Entry 6V0V (electron microscopy, 3.61 A resolution); this record covers chains A and I of the 4 polymer chains in the assembly.

[Chain A]
Protein: V(D)J recombination-activating protein 1
From: Mus musculus
Notes: EC 3.1.-.-, 2.3.2.27
UniProtKB: P15919 (RAG1_MOUSE); residues 265-1039 here = UniProt positions 265-1039
Chain sequence (775 residues; each row starts with the number of its first residue):
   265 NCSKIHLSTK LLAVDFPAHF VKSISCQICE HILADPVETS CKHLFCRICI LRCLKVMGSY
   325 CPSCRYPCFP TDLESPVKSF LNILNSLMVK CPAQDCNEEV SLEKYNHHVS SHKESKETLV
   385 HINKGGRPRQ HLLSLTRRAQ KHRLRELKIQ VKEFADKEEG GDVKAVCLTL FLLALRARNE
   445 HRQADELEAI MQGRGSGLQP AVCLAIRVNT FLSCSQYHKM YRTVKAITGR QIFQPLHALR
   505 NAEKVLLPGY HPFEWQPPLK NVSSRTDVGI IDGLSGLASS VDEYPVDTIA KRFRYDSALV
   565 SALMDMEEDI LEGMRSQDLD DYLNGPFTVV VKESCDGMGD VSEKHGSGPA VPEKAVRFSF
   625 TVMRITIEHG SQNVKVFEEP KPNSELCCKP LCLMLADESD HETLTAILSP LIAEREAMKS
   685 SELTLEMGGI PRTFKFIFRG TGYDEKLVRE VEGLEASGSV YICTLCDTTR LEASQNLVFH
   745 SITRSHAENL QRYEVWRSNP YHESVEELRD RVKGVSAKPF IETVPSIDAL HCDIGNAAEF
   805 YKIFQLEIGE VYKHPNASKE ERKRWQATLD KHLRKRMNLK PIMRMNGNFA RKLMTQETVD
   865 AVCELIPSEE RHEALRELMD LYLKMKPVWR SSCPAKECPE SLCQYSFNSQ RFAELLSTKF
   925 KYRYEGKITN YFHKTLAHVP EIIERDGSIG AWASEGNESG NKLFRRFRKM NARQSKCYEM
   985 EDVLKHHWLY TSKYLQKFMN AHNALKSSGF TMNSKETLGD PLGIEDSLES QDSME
Unresolved in the structure: 265-460, 609-615, 1009-1039
Curated features (UniProtKB/Swiss-Prot):
  - zinc finger: Cys290 to Arg329 (RING-type), Leu351 to Lys380 (RAG1-type)
  - DNA-binding region: Gly389 to Gln456 (NBD)
  - binding site (Zn(2+)): Cys266, His270, Cys290, Cys293, His295, Cys305, His307, Cys310, Cys313, Cys325, Cys328, Cys355, Cys360, His372, His376
  - binding site (a divalent metal cation): Asp600, Asp708, Glu962
  - site: Trp893 (Essential for DNA hairpin formation, participates in base-stacking interactions near the cleavage site)
  - mutagenesis: His307 (H307A: Displays lower E3 ligase activity and affects the joining step of V(D)J recombination), Cys325 (C325G: Loss of E3 ligase activity and affects the joining step of V(D)J recombination), Arg391 (R391A: Defects in converting nicked products to hairpins; R391L: Impairs DNA-binding and hairpin formation while maintaining some nicking activity), Arg393 (R393A: Impairs DNA-binding and hairpin formation while maintaining some nicking activity), Arg401 (R401A: Allows robust hairpin activity), Arg402 (R402A: Defects in converting nicked products to hairpins), Lys405 (K405A: Reduced hairpin activity), His406 (H406A: Allows robust hairpin activity), Arg407 (R407A: Impairs DNA-binding and reduces hairpin formation without affecting nicking activity), Asn443 (N443A: Impairs DNA-binding; when associated with A-445), His445 (H445A: Impairs DNA-binding; when associated with A-443), Asp546 (D546A: Loss of DNA-binding), 22 further mutagenesis entries in UniProt
Bound ions: Ca2+ site 1: Asp600, Asp708 (shared with DA16(I), DC17(I) of chain I); Ca2+ site 2: Asp600, Glu962 (shared with DC17(I) of chain I); Zn2+: Cys727, Cys730, His937, His942
What the authors report for this chain:
  - catalytic residues: Glu962
  - mutagenesis - R848A: increased catalytic activity

[Chain I]
Molecule: 46-nt DNA strand
Sequence (46 nucleotides; row label = number of the first residue in the row):
     1 GATCTGGCCT GTCTTACACA GTGATACAGC CCTTAACAAA AACCCG
Unresolved in the structure: 31-46
Bound ions: Ca2+ site 1: DA16, DC17 (shared with Asp600(A), Asp708(A) of chain A); Ca2+ site 2: DC17 (shared with Asp600(A), Glu962(A) of chain A)

[Interface between chain A and chain I]
Residue-residue contacts - 29 pairs, chain A then chain I:
  Asp600(A) with DC17(I), phosphate contact
  Gly601(A) with DC17(I), phosphate contact
  Met602(A) with DA18(I), phosphate contact
  Gly603(A) with DC17(I), phosphate contact; DA18(I), phosphate contact
  Asp708(A) with DA16(I), phosphate contact
  Glu709(A) with DT15(I), phosphate contact; DA16(I), phosphate contact
  Ser721(A) with DT15(I), hydrogen bond to the sugar
  His795(A) with DA16(I), phosphate contact; DC17(I), salt bridge to the phosphate
  Arg848(A) with DC17(I), salt bridge to the phosphate; DA18(I), hydrogen bond to the base
  Asn850(A) with DA18(I), base contact
  Asn852(A) with DC19(I), sugar contact; DA20(I), base contact
  Lys931(A) with DC13(I), hydrogen bond to the phosphate; DT14(I), salt bridge to the phosphate
  Thr933(A) with DT14(I), hydrogen bond to the phosphate; DT15(I), hydrogen bond to the phosphate
  Asn934(A) with DT14(I), hydrogen bond to the phosphate; DT15(I), hydrogen bond to the phosphate
  Tyr935(A) with DT15(I), hydrogen bond to the phosphate; DA16(I), hydrogen bond to the phosphate
  Glu962(A) with DC17(I), phosphate contact
  Lys966(A) with DA20(I), hydrogen bond to the phosphate; DG21(I), phosphate contact
  Arg969(A) with DA18(I), salt bridge to the phosphate
  Arg970(A) with DG21(I), salt bridge to the phosphate
Interface residues without a listed pair, chain A (23 interface residues in all): Asp604, Ile846, Arg927, Ile932
Interface residues without a listed pair, chain I (10 interface residues in all): DT22

[In short]
The interface between chain A and chain I involves 23 residues on one side and 10 on the other, with 10
hydrogen bonds and 5 salt bridges. Polar pairs include Arg848(A)-DA18(I), Ser721(A)-DT15(I) and
Lys931(A)-DC13(I). From the paper: the catalytic residue Glu962(A); R848A of chain A increases catalytic
activity.
Chain A is V(D)J recombination-activating protein 1 (Mus musculus) and chain I is a 46-nt DNA strand; the
structure, Cryo-EM structure of mouse WT RAG1/2 NFC complex (DNA0), was determined by electron microscopy
together with 6OEM, 6OEN, 6OEO, 6OEP, 6OEQ and 6OER from the same study.
